Entry 8UKS (X-ray diffraction, 3.40 A resolution); this record covers chains R and B of the 13 polymer chains in the assembly.

[Chain R]
Molecule: 9-nt RNA strand
Sequence (9 nucleotides; each row starts with the number of its first residue):
     1 AUCGAGAGG

[Chain B]
Name: DNA-directed RNA polymerase II subunit RPB2
Organism: Saccharomyces cerevisiae S288C
Notes: EC 2.7.7.6
UniProtKB: P08518 (RPB2_YEAST); residue numbers follow UniProt; this construct covers 1-1224
Sequence (1224 residues; each row starts with the number of its first residue):
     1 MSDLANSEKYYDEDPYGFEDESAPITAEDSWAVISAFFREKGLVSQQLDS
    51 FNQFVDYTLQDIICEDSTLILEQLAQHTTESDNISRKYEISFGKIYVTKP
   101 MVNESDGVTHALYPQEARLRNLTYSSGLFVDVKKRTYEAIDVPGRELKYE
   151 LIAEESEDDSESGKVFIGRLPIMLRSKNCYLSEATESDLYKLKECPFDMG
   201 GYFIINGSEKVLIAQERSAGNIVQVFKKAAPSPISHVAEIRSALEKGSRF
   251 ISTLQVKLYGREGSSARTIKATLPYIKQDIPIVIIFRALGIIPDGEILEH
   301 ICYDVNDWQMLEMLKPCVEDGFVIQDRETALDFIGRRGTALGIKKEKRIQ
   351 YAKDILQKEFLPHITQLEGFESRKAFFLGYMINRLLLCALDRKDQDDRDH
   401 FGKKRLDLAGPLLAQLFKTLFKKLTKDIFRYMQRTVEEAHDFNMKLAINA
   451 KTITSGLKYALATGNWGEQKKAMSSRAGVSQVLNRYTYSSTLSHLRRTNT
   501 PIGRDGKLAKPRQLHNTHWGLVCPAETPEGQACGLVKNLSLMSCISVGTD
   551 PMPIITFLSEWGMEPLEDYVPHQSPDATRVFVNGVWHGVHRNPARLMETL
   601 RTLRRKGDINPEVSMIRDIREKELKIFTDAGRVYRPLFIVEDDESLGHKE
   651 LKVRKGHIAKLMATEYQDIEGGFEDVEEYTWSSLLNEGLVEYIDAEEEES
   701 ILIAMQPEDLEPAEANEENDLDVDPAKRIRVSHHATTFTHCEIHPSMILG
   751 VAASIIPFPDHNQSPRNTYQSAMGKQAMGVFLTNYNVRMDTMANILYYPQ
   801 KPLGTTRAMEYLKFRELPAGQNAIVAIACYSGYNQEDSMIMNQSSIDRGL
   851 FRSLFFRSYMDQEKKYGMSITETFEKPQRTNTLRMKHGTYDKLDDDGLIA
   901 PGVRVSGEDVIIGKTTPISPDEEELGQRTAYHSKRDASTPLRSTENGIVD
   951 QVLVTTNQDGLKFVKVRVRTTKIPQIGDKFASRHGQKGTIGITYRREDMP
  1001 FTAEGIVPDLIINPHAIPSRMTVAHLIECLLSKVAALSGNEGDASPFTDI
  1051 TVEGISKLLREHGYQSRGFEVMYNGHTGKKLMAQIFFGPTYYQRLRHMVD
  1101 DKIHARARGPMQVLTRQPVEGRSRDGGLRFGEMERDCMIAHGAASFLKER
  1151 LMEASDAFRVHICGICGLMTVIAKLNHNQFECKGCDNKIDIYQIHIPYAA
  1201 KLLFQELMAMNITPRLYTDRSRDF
Not modelled in the structure: 1-19, 76-85, 139-161, 338-344, 439-445, 503-508, 644-646, 669-675, 715-720, 920-929, 1222-1224
Ion coordination: Zn2+: Cys1163, Cys1166, Cys1182, Cys1185
Residues lining bound ligands: CTP (cytidine-5'-triphosphate): Arg766, Asp837, Lys987, Arg1020

[Interface between chain R and chain B]
Residue-residue contacts (14; chain R residue first):
  G4(R) - Ala477(B)  sugar contact
  G4(R) - Gly478(B)  sugar contact
  A5(R) - Ala477(B)  sugar contact
  A5(R) - Gly478(B)  sugar contact
  A5(R) - Gln481(B)  hydrogen bond to the sugar
  G6(R) - Gln481(B)  sugar contact
  G6(R) - Arg1096(B)  base contact
  A7(R) - Gln776(B)  hydrogen bond to the phosphate
  A7(R) - His1097(B)  hydrogen bond to the sugar
  G8(R) - Gln776(B)  phosphate contact
  G8(R) - Lys979(B)  hydrogen bond to the phosphate
  G8(R) - His1097(B)  hydrogen bond to the sugar
  G9(R) - Lys979(B)  salt bridge to the phosphate
  G9(R) - Lys987(B)  salt bridge to the phosphate
Interface residues without a listed pair, chain B (11 interface residues in all): Pro528, Glu529, Ala772

[Summary]
Chain R and chain B form an interface of 6 and 11 residues respectively, with 5 hydrogen bonds and 2 salt
bridges. Among the polar pairs are A5(R)-Gln481(B), A7(R)-His1097(B) and G8(R)-His1097(B). Chain B binds CTP.
Cys1163(B), Cys1166(B), Cys1182(B) and Cys1185(B) form the Zn2+ site.
Chain R is a 9-nt RNA strand and chain B is DNA-directed RNA polymerase II subunit RPB2 (Saccharomyces
cerevisiae S288C); the structure, RNA polymerase II elongation complex with Fapy-dG lesion soaking with CTP
before chemistry, was determined by X-ray diffraction (same publication as 8UKQ, 8UKR, 8UKT and 8UKU).
